PDB entry 5HKK | X-ray diffraction, 3.00 A resolution | chains A and G of the 8 polymer chains in the assembly

[Chain A]
Name: ATP synthase subunit alpha
From: Caldalkalibacillus thermarum TA2.A1
Notes: EC 3.6.3.14
Reference sequence: F5LA74 (F5LA74_9BACI); residues 1-502 here correspond to UniProt positions 4-505 (UniProt number = residue number + 3)
Amino-acid sequence (502 residues; each row starts with the number of its first residue):
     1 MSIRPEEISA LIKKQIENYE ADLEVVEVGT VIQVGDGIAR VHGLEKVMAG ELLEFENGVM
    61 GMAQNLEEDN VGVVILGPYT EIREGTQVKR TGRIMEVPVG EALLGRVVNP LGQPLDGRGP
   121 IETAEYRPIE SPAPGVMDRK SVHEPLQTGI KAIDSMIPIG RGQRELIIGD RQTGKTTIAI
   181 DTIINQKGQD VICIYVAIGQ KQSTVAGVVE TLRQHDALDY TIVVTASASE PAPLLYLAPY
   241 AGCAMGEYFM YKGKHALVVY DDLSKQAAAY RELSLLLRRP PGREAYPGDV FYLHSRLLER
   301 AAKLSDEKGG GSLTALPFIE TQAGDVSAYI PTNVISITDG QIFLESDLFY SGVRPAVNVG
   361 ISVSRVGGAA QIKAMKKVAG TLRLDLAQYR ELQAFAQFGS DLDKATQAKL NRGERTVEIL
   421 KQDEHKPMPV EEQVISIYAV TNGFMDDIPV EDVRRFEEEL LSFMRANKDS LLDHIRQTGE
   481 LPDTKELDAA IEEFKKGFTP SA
Unresolved in the structure: 1-25, 501-502
Metal / ion sites: Mg2+: Thr176 (together with ADP)
Small-molecule neighbours: ADP (adenosine-5'-diphosphate): Asp170, Arg171, Gln172, Thr173, Gly174, Lys175, Thr176, Thr177, Phe349, Arg354, Pro355, Gln422, Asp423, Glu424
From the paper describing this entry:
  - binding site for phosphate ion: Arg365
  - catalytic residues: Arg365 (citing earlier work)

[Chain G]
Name: ATP synthase gamma chain
From: Caldalkalibacillus thermarum TA2.A1
Reference sequence: F5LA73 (F5LA73_9BACI); numbering as in UniProt (aligned over 1-286)
Amino-acid sequence (286 residues; each row starts with the number of its first residue):
     1 MQGMREIKRR IRSVKNTRQI TKAMKMVAAA KLRRAQETAE NARPYADKIK EVISSIAAGT
    61 KDFSHPMLEA RPVKKTGYMV ITSDRGLAGP YNANILRLVS KTIEERHQSK DEYVIFAVGR
   121 KGRDFFKKRG YPVVEEVTGI SDTPSLTEIQ DIAQSAIGMF ADETFDKLTI FYNEFVSPIV
   181 QRPVEKQLLP LTSEEVLDGP VSAYEYEPDS ESVLEVLLPK YAETLIYSAL LDAKASEFGA
   241 RMTAMGNATD NATEMLETLT LQFNRARQAA ITQEIAEIVA GANALR
Unresolved in the structure: 1-2

[Interface between chain A and chain G]
Residue-residue contacts (15; chain A residue first):
  Arg278(A) - Leu285(G)
  Arg278(A) - Arg286(G)
  Pro281(A) - Ile278(G)  hydrophobic
  Gly282(A) - Ile275(G)
  Arg283(A) - Ile271(G)
  Arg283(A) - Ile275(G)
  Glu284(A) - Glu274(G)
  Ala285(A) - Ile278(G)
  Asp347(A) - Arg12(G)  salt bridge
  Ala394(A) - Gln19(G)
  Phe395(A) - Ala23(G)
  Phe395(A) - Met26(G)  hydrophobic
  Phe398(A) - Met24(G)  hydrophobic
  Asp401(A) - Lys31(G)  salt bridge
  Asp401(A) - Arg34(G)  hydrogen bond (backbone-side chain)
Interface residues without a listed pair, chain A (12 interface residues in all): Gln397
Interface residues without a listed pair, chain G (17 interface residues in all): Ile20, Val27, Val279, Ala282

[Summary]
Chain A and chain G form an interface of 12 and 17 residues respectively, with 1 hydrogen bond and 2 salt
bridges. Polar pairs include Asp347(A)-Arg12(G), Asp401(A)-Lys31(G) and Asp401(A)-Arg34(G). Bound to chain A:
ADP. The paper reports the catalytic residue Arg365(A); a binding site for phosphate ion at Arg365(A).
Chain A is ATP synthase subunit alpha and chain G is ATP synthase gamma chain, both from Caldalkalibacillus
thermarum TA2.A1; the structure, Caldalaklibacillus thermarum F1-ATPase (wild type), was determined by X-ray
diffraction together with 5IK2 from the same study.
